3B8D - chains A and B of the 4 polymer chains in the assembly; structure by X-ray diffraction, 2.00 A resolution.

== Chain A (and B) ==
Molecule: Fructose-bisphosphate aldolase A
From: Oryctolagus cuniculus
Notes: EC 4.1.2.13; chain B of this document is another copy of the same molecule, construct and numbering; everything in this record applies to it too
UniProtKB: P00883 (ALDOA_RABIT); residues 1-363 here correspond to UniProt positions 2-364 (UniProt number = residue number + 1)
Chain sequence (363 residues; row label = number of the first residue in the row):
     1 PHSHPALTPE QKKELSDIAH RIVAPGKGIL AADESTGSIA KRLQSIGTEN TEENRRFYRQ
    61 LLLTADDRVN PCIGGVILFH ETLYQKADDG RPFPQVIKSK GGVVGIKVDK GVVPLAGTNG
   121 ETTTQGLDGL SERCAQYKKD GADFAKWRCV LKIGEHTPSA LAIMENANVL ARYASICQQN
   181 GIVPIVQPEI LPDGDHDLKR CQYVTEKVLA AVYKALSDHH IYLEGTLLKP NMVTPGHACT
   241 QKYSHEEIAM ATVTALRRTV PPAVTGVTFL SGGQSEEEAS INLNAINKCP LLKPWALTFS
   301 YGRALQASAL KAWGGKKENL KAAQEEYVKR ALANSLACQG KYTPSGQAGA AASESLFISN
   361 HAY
Differences from the reference sequence: engineered mutation Gln187 (Glu188 in P00883)
Swiss-Prot annotation at these positions:
  - active site: Lys229 (Schiff-base intermediate with dihydroxyacetone-P)
  - binding site (beta-D-fructose 1,6-bisphosphate): Arg42, Ser271 to Gly273, Ser300, Arg303
  - site: Cys72 (Essential for substrate cleavage), Lys107 (Essential for substrate cleavage), Lys146 (Alkylation inactivates the enzyme), His361 (Alkylation inactivates the enzyme), Tyr363 (Necessary for preference for fructose 1,6-bisphosphate over fructose 1-phosphate)
  - modified residue: Thr8 (Phosphothreonine), Ser35 (Phosphoserine), Ser38 (Phosphoserine), Lys41 (N6-acetyllysine), Ser45 (Phosphoserine), Lys98 (N6-(2-hydroxyisobutyryl)lysine), Lys107 (N6-acetyllysine), Lys110 (N6-acetyllysine), Ser131 (Phosphoserine), Lys146 (N6-(2-hydroxyisobutyryl)lysine), Ser271 (Phosphoserine), Lys311 (N6-malonyllysine), Lys329 (N6-acetyllysine), Asn360 (Deamidated asparagine)
  - cross-link: Lys41 (Glycyl lysine isopeptide (Lys-Gly) (interchain with G-Cter in SUMO1))
From the paper describing this entry:
  - mutagenesis - E187Q, E189Q: decreased catalytic activity
  - contacts within the chain: Lys146-Lys229, Arg148-Glu189 (hydrogen bond), Gln187-Glu189 (hydrogen bond), Lys229-Leu270
  - conformationally variable residues (order/disorder transition, side-chain flip): Lys146, Gln187, Glu189, Lys229, Pro344 to Tyr363
  - mutagenesis - E189A: unchanged catalytic activity
  - catalytic residues: Glu189
  - catalytic residues: Lys229 (citing earlier work)

== Interface between chain A and chain B ==
Residue-residue contacts (51; chain A residue first):
  His2(A) with His156(B)
  His4(A) with Gly117(B); Thr118(B); Asn119(B)
  Ala6(A) with Gly117(B)
  Lys110(A) with Asp128(B), salt bridge
  Val113(A) with Arg172(B)
  Leu115(A) with Arg172(B)
  Ala116(A) with Ser175(B); Gln179(B); His220(B), hydrogen bond (backbone-side chain)
  Gly117(A) with His4(B); Ala6(B); His220(B)
  Thr118(A) with His4(B)
  Asn119(A) with His4(B)
  Thr123(A) with Arg172(B)
  Gln125(A) with Asp128(B); Gly129(B), hydrogen bond (side chain-backbone)
  Gly126(A) with Asp128(B), hydrogen bond (backbone-side chain)
  Leu127(A) with Asp128(B), hydrogen bond (backbone-side chain)
  Asp128(A) with Lys110(B); Gln125(B); Gly126(B), hydrogen bond (side chain-backbone); Leu127(B), hydrogen bond (side chain-backbone); Asp128(B), hydrogen bond (side chain-backbone)
  Gly129(A) with Gln125(B), hydrogen bond (backbone-side chain)
  Leu161(A) with Asp218(B); His219(B); His220(B)
  Met164(A) with Asn168(B); His219(B)
  Glu165(A) with Asn168(B), hydrogen bond; Arg172(B); His219(B)
  Asn168(A) with Met164(B); Glu165(B), hydrogen bond; Asn168(B)
  Arg172(A) with Val113(B); Leu115(B); Thr123(B); Glu165(B)
  Ser175(A) with Ala116(B)
  Gln179(A) with Ala116(B)
  Asp218(A) with Leu161(B)
  His219(A) with Leu161(B); Met164(B); Glu165(B)
  His220(A) with Ala116(B); Gly117(B), hydrogen bond (side chain-backbone); Leu161(B)
Also at the interface, not in a pair above, chain A (27 interface residues in all): His156
Also at the interface, not in a pair above, chain B (27 interface residues in all): His2

== Summary ==
Chain A and chain B each contribute 27 residues to their interface; the contacts include 11 hydrogen bonds and
1 salt bridge. Polar contacts include Lys110(A)-Asp128(B), Ala116(A)-His220(B) and Gln125(A)-Gly129(B). From
the paper: catalytic residues Glu189(A) and Lys229(A); E187Q and E189Q of chain A reduce catalytic activity.
Chain A and chain B are both Fructose-bisphosphate aldolase A (Oryctolagus cuniculus); the structure, Fructose
1,6-bisphosphate aldolase from rabbit muscle, was determined by X-ray diffraction (same publication as 1EWD,
1EWE and 1EX5).
